Entry 7YQ5 (electron microscopy, 4.27 A resolution (low resolution: residue-level contacts below are approximate; hydrogen-bond / salt-bridge calls are withheld)); this record covers chains G and F of the 5 polymer chains in the assembly.

[Chain G]
Molecule: IR-A62 aptamer
Sequence (24 nucleotides; row label = number of the first residue in the row):
     1 CXXXAXGXAX GXGXCXAGXX CXGX
Modified positions: AF2 (2'-deoxy-2'-fluoroadenosine 5'-(dihydrogen phosphate)) at position 2, DUZ (5-(benzylcarbamoyl)-2'-deoxyuridine 5'-(dihydrogen phosphate)) at position 3, DUZ (5-(benzylcarbamoyl)-2'-deoxyuridine 5'-(dihydrogen phosphate)) at position 4, CFZ (2'-deoxy-2'-fluorocytidine 5'-(dihydrogen phosphate)) at position 6, CFZ (2'-deoxy-2'-fluorocytidine 5'-(dihydrogen phosphate)) at position 8, 85Y (2'-deoxy-5-{[(naphthalen-2-yl)methyl]carbamoyl}uridine 5'-(dihydrogen phosphate)) at position 10, OMG (o2'-methylguanosine-5'-monophosphate) at position 11, AF2 (2'-deoxy-2'-fluoroadenosine 5'-(dihydrogen phosphate)) at position 12, OMG (o2'-methylguanosine-5'-monophosphate) at position 13, DUZ (5-(benzylcarbamoyl)-2'-deoxyuridine 5'-(dihydrogen phosphate)) at position 14, 85Y (2'-deoxy-5-{[(naphthalen-2-yl)methyl]carbamoyl}uridine 5'-(dihydrogen phosphate)) at position 16, AF2 (2'-deoxy-2'-fluoroadenosine 5'-(dihydrogen phosphate)) at position 19, 85Y (2'-deoxy-5-{[(naphthalen-2-yl)methyl]carbamoyl}uridine 5'-(dihydrogen phosphate)) at position 20, OMC (o2'-methylycytidine-5'-monophosphate) at position 21, CFZ (2'-deoxy-2'-fluorocytidine 5'-(dihydrogen phosphate)) at position 22, DUZ (5-(benzylcarbamoyl)-2'-deoxyuridine 5'-(dihydrogen phosphate)) at position 24

[Chain F]
Protein: Isoform Short of Insulin receptor
Organism: Homo sapiens
Notes: EC 2.7.10.1
UniProt: P06213-2 (INSR_HUMAN); residues 1-907 here correspond to UniProt positions 28-934 (UniProt number = residue number + 27)
Sequence (907 residues; row label = number of the first residue in the row):
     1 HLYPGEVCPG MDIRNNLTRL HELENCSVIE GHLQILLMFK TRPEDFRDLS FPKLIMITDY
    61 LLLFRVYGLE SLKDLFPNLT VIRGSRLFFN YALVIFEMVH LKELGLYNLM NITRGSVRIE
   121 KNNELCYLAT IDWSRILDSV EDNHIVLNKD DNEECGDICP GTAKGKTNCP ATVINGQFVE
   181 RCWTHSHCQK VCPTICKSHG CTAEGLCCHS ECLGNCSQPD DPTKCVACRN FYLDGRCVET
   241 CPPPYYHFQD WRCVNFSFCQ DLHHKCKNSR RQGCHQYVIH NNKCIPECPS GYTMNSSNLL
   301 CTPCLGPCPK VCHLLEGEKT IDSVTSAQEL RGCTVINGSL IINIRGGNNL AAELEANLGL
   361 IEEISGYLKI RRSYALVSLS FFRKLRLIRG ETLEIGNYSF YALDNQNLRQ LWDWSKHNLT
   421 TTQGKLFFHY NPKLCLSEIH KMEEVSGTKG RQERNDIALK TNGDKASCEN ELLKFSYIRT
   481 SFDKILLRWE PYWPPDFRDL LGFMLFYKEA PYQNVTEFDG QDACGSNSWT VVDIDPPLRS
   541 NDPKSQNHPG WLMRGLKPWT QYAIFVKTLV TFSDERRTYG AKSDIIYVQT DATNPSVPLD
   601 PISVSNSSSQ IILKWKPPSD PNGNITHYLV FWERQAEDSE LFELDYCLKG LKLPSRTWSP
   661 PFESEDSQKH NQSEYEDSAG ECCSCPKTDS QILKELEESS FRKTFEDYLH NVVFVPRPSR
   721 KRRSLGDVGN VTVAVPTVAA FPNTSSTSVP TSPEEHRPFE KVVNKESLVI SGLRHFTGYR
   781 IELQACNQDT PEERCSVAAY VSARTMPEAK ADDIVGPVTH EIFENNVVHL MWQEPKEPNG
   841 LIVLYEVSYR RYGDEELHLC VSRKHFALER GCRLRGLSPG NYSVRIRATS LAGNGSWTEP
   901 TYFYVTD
Not modelled in the structure: 1-3, 161-167, 654-685, 719-755
Differences from the reference sequence: conflict His144 (Tyr171 in P06213-2), Thr421 (Ile448 in P06213-2), Lys465 (Gln492 in P06213-2)
Disulfide bonds: Cys8-Cys26, Cys126-Cys155, Cys159-Cys182, Cys169-Cys188, Cys192-Cys201, Cys196-Cys207, Cys208-Cys216, Cys212-Cys225, Cys228-Cys237, Cys241-Cys253, Cys259-Cys284, Cys266-Cys274, Cys288-Cys301, Cys304-Cys308, Cys312-Cys333, Cys435-Cys468, Cys647-Cys860, Cys786-Cys795
What the authors report for this chain:
  - mutagenesis - R271A, S323A, T325A, Y477A, K484A, L486A, R488A, W551A, L552A, R554A: decreased signaling in response to A43
  - mutagenesis - F705A: increased signaling in response to A62
  - mutagenesis - R702Y/T704W: decreased signaling in response to A62
  - mutagenesis - F64A, R702Y/T704W: abolished signaling in response to insulin
  - mutagenesis - V99R/V173R/V604R/S802R: decreased signaling

[Interface between chain G and chain F]
Residue-residue contacts (15; chain G residue first):
  CFZ_8(G) with Phe39(F); Tyr67(F)
  DA9(G) with Leu37(F); Phe39(F); Arg65(F); Tyr67(F)
  DUZ_14(G) with Phe89(F)
  DC15(G) with Phe88(F); Phe89(F)
  85Y_16(G) with Gln34(F); Phe64(F); Phe88(F); Phe89(F); Phe96(F)
  DA17(G) with Arg14(F)
Interface residues without a listed pair, chain G (7 interface residues in all): 85Y_10
Interface residues without a listed pair, chain F (13 interface residues in all): Tyr60, Leu87, Arg118

[In short]
7 residues of chain G and 13 residues of chain F are in contact. The paper reports that R271A, S323A and T325A
of chain F, among others, reduce signaling in response to A43; F64A and R702Y/T704W of chain F abolish
signaling in response to insulin; 14 substitutions were tested in all.
Here chain G is IR-A62 aptamer and chain F is Isoform Short of Insulin receptor (Homo sapiens). Entry 7YQ5
(human insulin receptor bound with A62 DNA aptamer and insulin) was determined by electron microscopy (same
publication as 7YQ3, 7YQ4, 7YQ6 and 8GUY).
